3JSG - chains A and C of the 3 polymer chains in the assembly; structure by X-ray diffraction, 1.58 A resolution.

[Chain A (and C)]
Name: Macrophage migration inhibitory factor
From: Homo sapiens
Notes: EC 5.3.2.1, 5.3.3.12; chain C of this document is another copy of the same molecule, construct and numbering; everything in this record applies to it too
Reference sequence: P14174 (MIF_HUMAN); residues 1-114 here correspond to UniProt positions 2-115 (UniProt number = residue number + 1)
Sequence (122 residues; numbered 1 to 122; the number before each row is that of its first residue):
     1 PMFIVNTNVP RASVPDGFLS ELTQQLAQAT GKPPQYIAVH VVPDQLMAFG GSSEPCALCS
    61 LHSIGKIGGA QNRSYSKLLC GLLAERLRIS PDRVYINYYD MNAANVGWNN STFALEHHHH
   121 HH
Disordered / not traced: 119-122 (chain C: 118-122)
Differences from the reference sequence: expression tag (115-122)
Covalently attached groups: 7-(pyridin-3-ylmethyl)quinolin-8-ol (0IN) linked to Pro1
Curated features (UniProtKB/Swiss-Prot):
  - active site: Pro1 (Proton acceptor)
  - binding site (substrate): Lys32, Ile64, Asn97
  - modified residue: Lys77 (N6-acetyllysine)

[Interface between chain A and chain C]
Contacting residue pairs - 60 pairs, chain A then chain C:
  Met2(A) - Leu58(C)  hydrophobic
  Met2(A) - Asn97(C)  hydrogen bond
  Ile4(A) - Leu58(C)  hydrophobic
  Arg11(A) - Leu46(C)
  Leu19(A) - Leu46(C)  hydrophobic
  Leu19(A) - Met47(C)
  Thr23(A) - Gly51(C)
  Pro34(A) - Gly50(C)
  Gln35(A) - Phe49(C)
  Gln35(A) - Gly50(C)
  Tyr36(A) - Tyr95(C)  hydrogen bond (backbone-side chain)
  Ile37(A) - Phe49(C)
  Ile37(A) - Gly50(C)  hydrogen bond (backbone-backbone)
  Ala38(A) - Ala48(C)
  Ala38(A) - Leu58(C)  hydrophobic
  Val39(A) - Met47(C)
  Val39(A) - Ala48(C)  hydrogen bond (backbone-backbone)
  His40(A) - Asn6(C)
  His40(A) - Gln45(C)  hydrogen bond
  His40(A) - Leu46(C)
  His40(A) - Met47(C)
  His40(A) - Leu58(C)
  Val41(A) - Leu46(C)  hydrogen bond (backbone-backbone)
  Val42(A) - Gln45(C)
  His62(A) - Asn97(C)
  His62(A) - Tyr99(C)  hydrogen bond
  Met101(A) - Asn97(C)
  Ala104(A) - Asn72(C)
  Asn105(A) - Ile67(C)
  Asn105(A) - Asn72(C)  hydrogen bond
  Asn105(A) - Ile96(C)
  Asn105(A) - Asn97(C)
  Asn105(A) - Tyr98(C)  hydrogen bond (backbone-backbone)
  Val106(A) - Ile96(C)
  Val106(A) - Asn97(C)
  Gly107(A) - Ser76(C)
  Gly107(A) - Val94(C)
  Gly107(A) - Tyr95(C)
  Gly107(A) - Ile96(C)  hydrogen bond (backbone-backbone)
  Gly107(A) - Tyr98(C)
  Trp108(A) - Phe49(C)
  Trp108(A) - Asp92(C)  hydrogen bond (side chain-backbone)
  Trp108(A) - Val94(C)
  Trp108(A) - Tyr95(C)
  Asn109(A) - Pro91(C)  hydrogen bond (backbone-backbone)
  Asn109(A) - Asp92(C)
  Asn110(A) - Arg73(C)
  Asn110(A) - Ser76(C)
  Asn110(A) - Lys77(C)  hydrogen bond (backbone-backbone)
  Asn110(A) - Cys80(C)  hydrogen bond (backbone-side chain)
  Asn110(A) - Pro91(C)
  Ser111(A) - Arg73(C)
  Ser111(A) - Ser76(C)  hydrogen bond (backbone-side chain)
  Thr112(A) - Asn72(C)
  Thr112(A) - Arg73(C)
  Thr112(A) - Ser76(C)
  Phe113(A) - Tyr95(C)  hydrophobic
  Ala114(A) - Arg73(C)  hydrogen bond (backbone-side chain)
  His117(A) - Arg73(C)  hydrogen bond (backbone-side chain)
  His118(A) - Arg73(C)
Other interface residues (no listed pair), chain A (32 interface residues in all): Pro1, Val14, Ser20
Other interface residues (no listed pair), chain C (26 interface residues in all): Gly69, Gly81, Arg93

[Summary]
32 residues of chain A and 26 residues of chain C are in contact; the contacts include 17 hydrogen bonds.
Polar contacts include Met2(A)-Asn97(C), Tyr36(A)-Tyr95(C) and His40(A)-Gln45(C). Curated annotation (UniProt)
lists active-site residue Pro1(A) and 3 substrate-binding residues on chain A.
Chain A and chain C are both Macrophage migration inhibitory factor (Homo sapiens); the structure, Crystal
structure of macrophage migration inhibitory factor (mif) with hydroxyquinoline inhibitor 707 at 1.58a
resolution, was determined by X-ray diffraction, deposited together with 3JSF and 3JTU.
